PDB entry 3HIH | X-ray diffraction, 1.70 A resolution | chain A

[Chain A]
Protein: Serine/threonine-protein kinase PLK1
Organism: Homo sapiens
Notes: EC 2.7.11.21
Reference sequence: P53350 (PLK1_HUMAN); numbering as in UniProt (aligned over 371-593)
Chain sequence (223 residues; each row starts with the number of its first residue):
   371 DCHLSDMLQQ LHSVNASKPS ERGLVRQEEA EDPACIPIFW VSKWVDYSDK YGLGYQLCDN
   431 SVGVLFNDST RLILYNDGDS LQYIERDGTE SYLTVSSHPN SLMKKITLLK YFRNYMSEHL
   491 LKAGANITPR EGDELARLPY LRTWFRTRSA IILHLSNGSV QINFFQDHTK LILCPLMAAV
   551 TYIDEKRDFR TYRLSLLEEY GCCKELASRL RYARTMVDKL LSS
What the authors report for this chain:
  - specificity-determining residues: Arg-516, Phe-535 (proposed by the authors, not directly observed)

[In short]
The paper reports specificity determinants Arg-516 and Phe-535.
Chain A is Serine/threonine-protein kinase PLK1 (Homo sapiens); the structure, Structure of human Plk1-PBD
with glycerol and sulfate in the phophopeptide binding site, was determined by X-ray diffraction together with
3FVH and 3HIK from the same study.
